Entry 1SGH (X-ray diffraction, 3.50 A resolution); this record covers chains A and B.

== Chain A ==
Molecule: Moesin
Organism: Homo sapiens
Notes: fragment: FERM domain
Reference sequence: P26038 (MOES_HUMAN); residues 1-297 here correspond to UniProt positions 0-296 (UniProt number = residue number - 1)
Amino-acid sequence (297 residues; numbered 1 to 297; the number before each row is that of its first residue):
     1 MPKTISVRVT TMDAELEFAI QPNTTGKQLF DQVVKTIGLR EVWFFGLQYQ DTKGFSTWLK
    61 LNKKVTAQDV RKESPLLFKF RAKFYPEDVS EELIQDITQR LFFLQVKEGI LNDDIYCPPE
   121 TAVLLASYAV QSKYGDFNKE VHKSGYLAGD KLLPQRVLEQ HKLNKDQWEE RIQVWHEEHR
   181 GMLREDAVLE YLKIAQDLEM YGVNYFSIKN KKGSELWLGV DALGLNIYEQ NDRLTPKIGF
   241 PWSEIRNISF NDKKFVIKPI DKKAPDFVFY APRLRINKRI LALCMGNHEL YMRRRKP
Not modelled in the structure: 1-3

== Chain B ==
Molecule: Ezrin-radixin-moesin binding phosphoprotein 50
Reference sequence: O14745 (NHERF_HUMAN); residues 1-38 here correspond to UniProt positions 321-358 (UniProt number = residue number + 320)
Amino-acid sequence (39 residues; row label = number of the first residue in the row; numbering starts at 0):
     0 CLDFNISLAM AKERAHQKRS SKRAPQMDWS KKNELFSNL
Not modelled in the structure: 0
Construct notes: insertion (0)

== Interface between chain A and chain B ==
Contacting residue pairs (11):
  His161(A) - Leu1(B)
  Arg171(A) - Phe3(B)
  Arg171(A) - Asn4(B)
  Trp175(A) - Leu7(B)
  Trp175(A) - Ala8(B)
  Trp175(A) - Ala10(B)
  Trp175(A) - Lys11(B)
  Asn210(A) - Ser36(B)
  Lys212(A) - Asn37(B)
  Ser214(A) - Leu38(B)
  Pro265(A) - Ser29(B)
Interface residues without a listed pair, chain A (10 interface residues in all): Leu124, Asp197, Leu216
Interface residues without a listed pair, chain B (13 interface residues in all): Ala14, Ser19

== Summary ==
The interface between chain A and chain B involves 10 residues on one side and 13 on the other.
Here chain A is Moesin (Homo sapiens) and chain B is Ezrin-radixin-moesin binding phosphoprotein 50. Entry
1SGH (Moesin FERM domain bound to EBP50 C-terminal peptide) was determined by X-ray diffraction.
